PDB entry 8UVX | X-ray diffraction, 2.90 A resolution | chains A and D of the 4 polymer chains in the assembly

Chain A:
Protein: DNA-binding response regulator
From: Campylobacter jejuni
UniProt: A0A3H9R6A1 (A0A3H9R6A1_CAMJU); residues 1-223 here = UniProt positions 1-223
Amino-acid sequence (223 residues; row label = number of the first residue in the row):
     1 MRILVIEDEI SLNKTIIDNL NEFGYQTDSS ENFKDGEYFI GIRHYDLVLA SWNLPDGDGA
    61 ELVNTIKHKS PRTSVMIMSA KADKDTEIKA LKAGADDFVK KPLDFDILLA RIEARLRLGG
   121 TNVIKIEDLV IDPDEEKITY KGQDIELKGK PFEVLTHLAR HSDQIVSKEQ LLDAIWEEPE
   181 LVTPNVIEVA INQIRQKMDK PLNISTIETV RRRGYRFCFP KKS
Disordered / not traced: 223

Chain D:
Molecule: 21-nt DNA strand
Sequence (21 nucleotides; row label = number of the first residue in the row):
     1 TATTAACCAA AATTAAGATA T

Interface between chain A and chain D:
Residue-residue contacts (9):
  Gly149(A) with DA2(D), phosphate contact
  Lys150(A) with DA2(D), phosphate contact
  Pro151(A) with DA2(D), phosphate contact
  Trp176(A) with DT3(D), hydrogen bond to the phosphate
  Thr183(A) with DT4(D), hydrogen bond to the phosphate
  Asn185(A) with DA5(D), hydrogen bond to the base; DA6(D), base contact
  Val186(A) with DT4(D), base contact
  Val189(A) with DT4(D), base contact
Other interface residues (no listed pair), chain A (10 interface residues in all): Lys148, Val182

Overview:
10 residues of chain A face 5 of chain D across their interface; the contacts include 3 hydrogen bonds. Polar
pairs include Asn185(A)-DA5(D), Trp176(A)-DT3(D) and Thr183(A)-DT4(D).
Here chain A is DNA-binding response regulator (Campylobacter jejuni) and chain D is a 21-nt DNA strand. Entry
8UVX (CosR DNA bound form I) was determined by X-ray diffraction together with 8UUZ and 8UVK from the same
study.
